Entry 6PSX (electron microscopy, 3.30 A resolution); this record covers chains A and E.

# Chain A
Molecule: Probable phospholipid-transporting ATPase DRS2
From: Saccharomyces cerevisiae W303
Notes: EC 7.6.2.1
UniProt: P39524 (ATC3_YEAST); numbering as in UniProt (aligned over 1-1355)
Chain sequence (1355 residues; each row starts with the number of its first residue):
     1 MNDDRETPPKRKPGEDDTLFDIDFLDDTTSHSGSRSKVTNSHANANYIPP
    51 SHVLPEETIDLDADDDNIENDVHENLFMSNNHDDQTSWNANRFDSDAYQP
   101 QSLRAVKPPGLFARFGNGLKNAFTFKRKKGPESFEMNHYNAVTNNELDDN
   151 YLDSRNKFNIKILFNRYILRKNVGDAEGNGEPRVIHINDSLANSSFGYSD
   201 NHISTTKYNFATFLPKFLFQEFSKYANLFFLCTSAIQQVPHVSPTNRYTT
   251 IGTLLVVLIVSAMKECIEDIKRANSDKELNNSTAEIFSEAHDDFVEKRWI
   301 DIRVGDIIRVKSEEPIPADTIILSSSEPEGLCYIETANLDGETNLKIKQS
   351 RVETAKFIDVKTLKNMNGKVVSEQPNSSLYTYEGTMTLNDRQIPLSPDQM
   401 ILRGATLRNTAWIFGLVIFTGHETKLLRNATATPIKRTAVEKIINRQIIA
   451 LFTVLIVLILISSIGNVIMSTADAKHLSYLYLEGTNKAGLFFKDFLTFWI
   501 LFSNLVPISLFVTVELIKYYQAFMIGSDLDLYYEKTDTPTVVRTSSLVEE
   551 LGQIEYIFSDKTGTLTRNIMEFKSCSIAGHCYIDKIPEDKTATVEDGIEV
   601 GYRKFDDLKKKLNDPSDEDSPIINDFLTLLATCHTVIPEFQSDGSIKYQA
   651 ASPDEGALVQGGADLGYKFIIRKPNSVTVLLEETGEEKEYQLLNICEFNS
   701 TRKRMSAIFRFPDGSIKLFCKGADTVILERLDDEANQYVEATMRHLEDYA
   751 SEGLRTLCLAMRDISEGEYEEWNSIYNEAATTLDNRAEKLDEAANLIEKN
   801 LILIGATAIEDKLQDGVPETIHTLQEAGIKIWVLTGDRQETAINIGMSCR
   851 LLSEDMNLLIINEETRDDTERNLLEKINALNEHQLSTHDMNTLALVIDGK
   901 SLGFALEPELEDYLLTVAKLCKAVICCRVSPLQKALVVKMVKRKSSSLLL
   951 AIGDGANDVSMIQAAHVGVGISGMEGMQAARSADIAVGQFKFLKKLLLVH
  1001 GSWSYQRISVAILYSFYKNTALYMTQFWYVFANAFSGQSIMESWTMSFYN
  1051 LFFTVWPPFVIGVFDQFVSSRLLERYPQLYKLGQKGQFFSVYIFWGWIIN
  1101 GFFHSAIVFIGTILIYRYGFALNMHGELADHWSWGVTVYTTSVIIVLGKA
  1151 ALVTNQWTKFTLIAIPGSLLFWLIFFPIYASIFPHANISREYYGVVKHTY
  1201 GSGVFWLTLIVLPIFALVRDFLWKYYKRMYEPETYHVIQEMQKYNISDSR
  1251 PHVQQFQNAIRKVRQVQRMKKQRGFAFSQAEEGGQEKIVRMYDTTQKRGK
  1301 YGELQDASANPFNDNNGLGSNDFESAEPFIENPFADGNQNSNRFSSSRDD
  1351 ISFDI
Disordered / not traced: 1-195, 584-596, 1242-1355
UniProt features mapped onto this chain:
  - region: Q237, Q238 (Involved in phosphatidylserine substrate recognition)
  - active site: D560 (4-aspartylphosphate intermediate)
  - binding site (ATP): D560, K561, T562, E655, F698, S700, K703, K721, R755, T756, T835, G836, D837, R928, K934, N957, D958
  - binding site (Mg(2+)): D560, T562, D954, D958
  - binding site (a 1,2-diacyl-sn-glycero-3-phospho-(1D-myo-inositol 4-phosphate)): K1149, R1219, W1223, K1224, Y1235, H1236
  - site: I508 (Involved in the release of the transported lipid into the cytosolic leaflet)
  - modified residue: S102 (Phosphoserine)
  - mutagenesis: Q237 to Q238 (Loss of activity. Sensitive to papuamide B (phosphatidylserine-binding cytotoxin); the effect is suppressed when associated with S-445), G341 (G341L: Reduces interaction with CDC50. Sensitive to cold), E342 (E342Q: Loss of activity. Does not appear to reduce interaction with CDC50. Sensitive to cold), Y380 (Y380F: Increases ATPase activity), N445 (N445S: No sensitivity to papuamide B (phosphatidylserine-binding cytotoxin) or cold. No sensitivity to papuamide B; when associated with 237-G--A-238 or K-473), D473 (D473K: Sensitive to papuamide B (phosphatidylserine-binding cytotoxin); the effect is suppressed when associated with S-445), F511 (F511L: Sensitive to duramycin (phosphatidylethanolamine-binding cytotoxin). Decreases ATPase activity; F511Y/L: Sensitive to papuamide B (phosphatidylserine-binding cytotoxin) ...), D560 (D560N/E: Sensitive to cold. Reduces interaction with CDC50. Decreases protein level; D560N: Loss of activity. Sensitive to cinnamycin (phosphatidylethanolamine-binding cytotoxin)), R1228 (R1228A: Abolishes ATPase activity and leads to cold sensitivity), Y1235 (Y1235A: Abolishes ATPase activity and leads to cold sensitivity), H1236 (H1236A: Abolishes ATPase activity and leads to cold sensitivity), R1250 to V1263 (Sensitive to cold), 3 further mutagenesis entries in UniProt
From the paper describing this entry:
  - conformationally variable residues (order/disorder transition): F1275, F1277
  - mutagenesis - W1223A, K1227A: unchanged growth
  - mutagenesis - Y1235A, H1236A: abolished growth
  - mutagenesis - R1228A: decreased growth
  - mutagenesis - R1228A, Y1235A, H1236A: abolished catalytic activity
  - catalytic residues: D560 (proposed by the authors, not directly observed)

# Chain E
Molecule: Cell division control protein 50
From: Saccharomyces cerevisiae W303
UniProt: P25656 (CDC50_YEAST); numbering as in UniProt (aligned over 1-391)
Chain sequence (391 residues; numbered 1 to 391; the number before each row is that of its first residue):
     1 MVSLFKRGKAPPLTKEGPTSKKPPNTAFRQQRLKAWQPILSPQSVLPLLI
    51 FVACIFTPIGIGLIVSATKVQDLTIDYSHCDTKASTTAFEDIPKKYIKYH
   101 FKSKVENKPQWRLTENENGEQSCELQFEIPNDIKKSIFIYYKITNFYQNH
   151 RRYVQSFDTKQILGEPIKKDDLDTSCSPIRSREDKIIYPCGLIANSMFND
   201 TFSQVLSGIDDTEDYNLTNKHISWSIDRHRFKTTKYNASDIVPPPNWMKK
   251 YPDGYTDENLPDIHTWEEFQVWMRTAAFPKFYKLTLKNESASLPKGKYQM
   301 NIELNYPISLFGGTKSFVLTTNGAIGGRNMSLGVLYLIVAGLCALFGIIF
   351 LVKLIFQPRAMGDHTYLNFDDEENEDYEDVHAENTTLREIL
Disordered / not traced: 1-20, 360-391
Cystine bridges: C80-C123, C176-C190
Glycans and other covalent adducts: N-acetylglucosamine (NAG) linked to N199, N216, N288

# Interface between chain A and chain E
Pairs across the interface (164):
  H241(A) with R151(E), hydrogen bond (backbone-side chain); T174(E), hydrogen bond; S175(E)
  M469(A) with Y147(E)
  K475(A) with S309(E); L310(E)
  H476(A) with L310(E); F311(E), hydrogen bond (side chain-backbone); G312(E)
  L477(A) with Y147(E), hydrophobic
  S478(A) with L310(E), hydrogen bond (side chain-backbone)
  Y479(A) with N145(E); F146(E); Y147(E), hydrogen bond (side chain-backbone); Y153(E); L192(E); S196(E); L310(E), hydrophobic; F311(E), hydrophobic
  L480(A) with H150(E); R152(E), hydrogen bond (backbone-side chain); L192(E)
  Y481(A) with I179(E), hydrophobic; N195(E), hydrogen bond; P245(E); N246(E), hydrogen bond
  L482(A) with R152(E)
  D494(A) with R151(E), salt bridge
  T497(A) with R151(E)
  Y520(A) with F28(E)
  F523(A) with R29(E)
  M524(A) with R29(E); Q31(E)
  S527(A) with P23(E); R29(E); Q30(E), hydrogen bond (backbone-side chain)
  D528(A) with P23(E); Q30(E)
  L529(A) with K22(E); P23(E); P24(E); Q30(E), hydrogen bond (backbone-side chain)
  Y532(A) with K21(E); K22(E)
  D537(A) with K21(E)
  P539(A) with K21(E)
  H1000(A) with Q31(E)
  W1003(A) with Q31(E)
  R1007(A) with Q31(E)
  Y1029(A) with N149(E), hydrogen bond; A277(E), hydrogen bond (side chain-backbone)
  A1032(A) with P279(E)
  N1033(A) with Y147(E); N149(E)
  A1034(A) with Y147(E); H150(E)
  S1036(A) with N149(E); H150(E); R151(E), hydrogen bond (side chain-backbone)
  G1037(A) with R151(E)
  Q1038(A) with N149(E), hydrogen bond (side chain-backbone); H150(E), hydrogen bond (side chain-backbone); R151(E); V154(E)
  F1064(A) with F28(E), hydrophobic
  I1113(A) with F278(E), hydrophobic
  L1114(A) with N329(E), hydrogen bond (backbone-side chain); S331(E)
  I1115(A) with N329(E), hydrogen bond (backbone-side chain); L332(E), hydrophobic; L335(E), hydrophobic
  Y1116(A) with F278(E)
  R1117(A) with F278(E); K280(E); N329(E), hydrogen bond; S331(E)
  Y1118(A) with K142(E); K280(E); F281(E); Y282(E), hydrogen bond (backbone-backbone)
  F1120(A) with Y140(E); Y282(E), hydrophobic; T320(E); T321(E); N322(E); G326(E); G327(E)
  A1121(A) with G326(E)
  L1122(A) with N322(E); G326(E)
  N1123(A) with N322(E); G323(E), hydrogen bond (side chain-backbone)
  H1125(A) with E289(E), salt bridge; N322(E)
  G1126(A) with F138(E); Y140(E), hydrogen bond (backbone-side chain); L284(E)
  E1127(A) with I222(E); S223(E); W224(E)
  L1128(A) with Y140(E), hydrophobic; W224(E), hydrogen bond (backbone-side chain); Y282(E); L284(E)
  D1130(A) with W224(E); R274(E), salt bridge; T275(E)
  H1131(A) with T275(E), hydrogen bond (backbone-backbone); A277(E)
  S1133(A) with W224(E)
  W1134(A) with A277(E), hydrophobic; F278(E)
  Q1156(A) with A35(E); W36(E); Q37(E), hydrogen bond
  W1157(A) with W36(E), hydrogen bond (backbone-backbone); P38(E)
  T1158(A) with K34(E), hydrogen bond (side chain-backbone); A35(E); W36(E)
  K1159(A) with L33(E)
  F1160(A) with F28(E), hydrophobic
  R1190(A) with T159(E); R230(E)
  Y1193(A) with W224(E); I226(E); R230(E); R274(E)
  G1194(A) with I226(E)
  H1198(A) with W224(E), hydrogen bond
  V1204(A) with I325(E), hydrophobic; L332(E), hydrophobic
  L1207(A) with L63(E), hydrophobic; I325(E), hydrophobic; L332(E), hydrophobic; Y336(E), hydrogen bond (backbone-side chain)
  T1208(A) with L332(E)
  I1210(A) with F56(E), hydrophobic
  V1211(A) with F56(E), hydrophobic; L335(E); Y336(E), hydrophobic; V339(E), hydrophobic
  L1212(A) with L335(E), hydrophobic
  I1214(A) with V339(E), hydrophobic
  F1215(A) with L335(E), hydrophobic; I338(E), hydrophobic; V339(E), hydrophobic
  F1221(A) with L40(E), hydrophobic; V45(E), hydrophobic; L48(E), hydrophobic
  L1222(A) with L49(E), hydrophobic; F346(E), hydrophobic; F350(E), hydrophobic
  K1224(A) with L40(E)
  Y1225(A) with L40(E); P42(E); V45(E), hydrophobic; L46(E); F350(E), hydrophobic
  R1228(A) with I39(E); L40(E)
  Y1230(A) with F350(E), hydrophobic; K353(E), hydrogen bond (side chain-backbone); L354(E), hydrogen bond (side chain-backbone)
Also at the interface, not in a pair above, chain A (87 interface residues in all): V242, S243, P244, Q1066, G1111, G1119, W1132, T1154, N1155, V1195, V1218, Y1226, M1229, Q1239
Also at the interface, not in a pair above, chain E (91 interface residues in all): N25, S41, V52, P178, A276, K283, K287, A324, L342, C343

# Summary
Chain A and chain E form an interface of 87 and 91 residues respectively; the contacts include 30 hydrogen
bonds and 3 salt bridges. Polar pairs include D494(A)-R151(E), H1125(A)-E289(E) and D1130(A)-R274(E). From the
paper: the catalytic residue D560(A); R1228A, Y1235A and H1236A of chain A abolish catalytic activity; 5
substitutions were tested in all.
Chain A is Probable phospholipid-transporting ATPase DRS2 and chain E is Cell division control protein 50,
both from Saccharomyces cerevisiae W303; the structure, Cryo-EM structure of S. cerevisiae Drs2p-Cdc50p in the
PI4P-activated form, was determined by electron microscopy, deposited together with 6PSY.
